Entry 6J76 (X-ray diffraction, 2.37 A resolution); this record covers chains A and B.

# Chain A (and B)
Name: Aldehyde dehydrogenase A
Source organism: Vibrio variabilis
Notes: EC 1.2.1.22; chain B of this document is another copy of the same molecule, construct and numbering; everything in this record applies to it too
UniProtKB: A0A090SK43 (A0A090SK43_9VIBR); numbering as in UniProt (aligned over 1-480)
Chain sequence (488 residues; numbered 1 to 488; the number before each row is that of its first residue):
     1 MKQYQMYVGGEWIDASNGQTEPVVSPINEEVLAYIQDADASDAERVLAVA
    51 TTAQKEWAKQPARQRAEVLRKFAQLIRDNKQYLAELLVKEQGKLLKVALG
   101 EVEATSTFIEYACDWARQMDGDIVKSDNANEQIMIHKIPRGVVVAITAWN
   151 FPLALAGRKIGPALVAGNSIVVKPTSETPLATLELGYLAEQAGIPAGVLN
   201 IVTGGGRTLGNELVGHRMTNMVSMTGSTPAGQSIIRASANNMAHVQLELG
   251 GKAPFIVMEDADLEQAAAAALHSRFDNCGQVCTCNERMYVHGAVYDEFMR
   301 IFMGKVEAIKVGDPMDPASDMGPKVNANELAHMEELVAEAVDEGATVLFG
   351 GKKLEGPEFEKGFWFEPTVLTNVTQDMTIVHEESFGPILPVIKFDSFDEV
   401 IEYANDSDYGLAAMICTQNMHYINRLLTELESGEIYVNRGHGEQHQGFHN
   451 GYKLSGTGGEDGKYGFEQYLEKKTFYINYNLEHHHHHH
Unresolved in the structure: 1-2, 480-488 (chain B: 1, 479-488)
Differences from the reference sequence: expression tag (481-488)
Small-molecule neighbours: NADP (NAP; NADP nicotinamide-adenine-dinucleotide phosphate): Ile146, Thr147, Ala148, Trp149, Asn150, Leu155, Arg158, Lys173, Pro174, Thr175, Ser176, Gly204, Gly205, Gly206, Arg207, Gly210, Asn211, Met224, Thr225, Gly226, Ser227, Ala230, Ser233, Ile234, Glu248, Leu249, Gly250, Gly251, Cys282, Glu383, Phe385, Leu411, His449, Ser455
From the paper describing this entry:
  - catalytic residues: Glu248, Cys282
  - conformationally variable residues (side-chain flip): Glu248, Cys282
  - mutagenesis - E248A, E443A: abolished catalytic activity
  - binding site for NADP: Ile146, Thr147, Trp149, Lys173, Ser176, Gly206, Gly210, Val214, Met224, Ser227, Ser233, Ile234, Leu249, Glu383, His449
  - mutagenesis - S176A, S227A: decreased catalytic activity on NADP
  - mutagenesis - S176A, S227A: decreased binding to NADP
  - specificity-determining residues: Ser233 (proposed by the authors, not directly observed)
  - specificity-determining residues: Val97, Ala104, Ala154, Thr283, Gly442
  - mutagenesis - S233A, L249A: unchanged catalytic activity on NADP

# How chain A and chain B interact
Contacting residue pairs (120; chain A residue first):
  Asp122(A) - Lys463(B)  salt bridge
  Asp122(A) - Tyr464(B)  hydrogen bond
  Val124(A) - Gln446(B)
  Lys125(A) - Gln446(B)  hydrogen bond (backbone-side chain)
  Ser126(A) - Gln444(B)  hydrogen bond
  Ser126(A) - Gln446(B)
  Asp127(A) - Gln444(B)  hydrogen bond (backbone-side chain)
  Asp127(A) - Gln446(B)  hydrogen bond
  Asn128(A) - Gln444(B)  hydrogen bond
  Glu131(A) - Arg439(B)  salt bridge
  Glu131(A) - Gln444(B)  hydrogen bond
  Ile133(A) - Gln444(B)
  Ile133(A) - Gln446(B)
  His136(A) - Leu427(B)
  Lys137(A) - Tyr464(B)  hydrogen bond
  Ile138(A) - Leu427(B)  hydrophobic
  Ile138(A) - Tyr452(B)
  Gln232(A) - Ala239(B)  hydrogen bond (side chain-backbone)
  Gln232(A) - Met242(B)
  Ile235(A) - Ile235(B)
  Ile235(A) - Ser238(B)
  Ile235(A) - Ala239(B)
  Ile235(A) - Met242(B)  hydrophobic
  Arg236(A) - Ala239(B)
  Ser238(A) - Ile235(B)
  Ala239(A) - Gln232(B)  hydrogen bond (backbone-side chain)
  Ala239(A) - Ile235(B)
  Ala239(A) - Arg236(B)
  Asn240(A) - Leu454(B)
  Asn241(A) - Lys453(B)
  Asn241(A) - Leu454(B)
  Met242(A) - Gln232(B)
  Met242(A) - Ile235(B)  hydrophobic
  Met242(A) - Leu249(B)  hydrophobic
  Met242(A) - Lys453(B)
  Met242(A) - Leu454(B)  hydrophobic
  Met242(A) - Gly456(B)
  Met242(A) - Thr457(B)
  Leu249(A) - Met242(B)  hydrophobic
  Gln265(A) - Asn478(B)
  Asp408(A) - Arg217(B)  salt bridge
  Leu426(A) - Lys473(B)  hydrogen bond (backbone-side chain)
  Leu427(A) - His136(B)
  Leu427(A) - Ile138(B)  hydrophobic
  Leu427(A) - Lys473(B)  hydrogen bond (backbone-side chain)
  Leu427(A) - Phe475(B)  hydrophobic
  Leu430(A) - Lys473(B)  hydrogen bond (backbone-side chain)
  Ser432(A) - Lys473(B)
  Gly433(A) - Lys473(B)
  Gly433(A) - Thr474(B)  hydrogen bond (backbone-backbone)
  Glu434(A) - Thr474(B)
  Glu434(A) - Tyr476(B)
  Ile435(A) - Lys473(B)
  Ile435(A) - Thr474(B)  hydrogen bond (backbone-backbone)
  Ile435(A) - Phe475(B)
  Ile435(A) - Tyr476(B)  hydrogen bond (backbone-backbone)
  Tyr436(A) - Tyr476(B)
  Val437(A) - Tyr476(B)  hydrogen bond (backbone-backbone)
  Val437(A) - Asn478(B)  hydrogen bond (backbone-backbone)
  Asn438(A) - Asn478(B)  hydrogen bond (backbone-side chain)
  Arg439(A) - Glu131(B)  salt bridge
  Arg439(A) - Asn478(B)
  Glu443(A) - Tyr476(B)
  Gln444(A) - Ser126(B)  hydrogen bond
  Gln444(A) - Asp127(B)  hydrogen bond (side chain-backbone)
  Gln444(A) - Asn128(B)
  Gln444(A) - Glu131(B)  hydrogen bond
  Gln444(A) - Ile133(B)
  Gln444(A) - Tyr476(B)  hydrogen bond (backbone-side chain)
  Gln446(A) - Val124(B)
  Gln446(A) - Lys125(B)  hydrogen bond (side chain-backbone)
  Gln446(A) - Asp127(B)  hydrogen bond
  Gly447(A) - Tyr476(B)
  Phe448(A) - Lys472(B)
  Phe448(A) - Thr474(B)  hydrogen bond (backbone-side chain)
  Asn450(A) - Glu471(B)  hydrogen bond
  Asn450(A) - Lys472(B)  hydrogen bond (side chain-backbone)
  Tyr452(A) - Ile138(B)
  Tyr452(A) - Glu471(B)
  Tyr452(A) - Lys472(B)  hydrogen bond (side chain-backbone)
  Tyr452(A) - Lys473(B)
  Lys453(A) - Met242(B)
  Leu454(A) - Asn240(B)
  Leu454(A) - Asn241(B)
  Leu454(A) - Met242(B)  hydrophobic
  Gly456(A) - Met242(B)
  Tyr464(A) - Asp122(B)  hydrogen bond
  Tyr464(A) - Lys137(B)
  Tyr464(A) - Lys472(B)
  Glu471(A) - Asn450(B)  hydrogen bond
  Glu471(A) - Tyr452(B)
  Lys472(A) - Phe448(B)
  Lys472(A) - Asn450(B)  hydrogen bond (backbone-side chain)
  Lys472(A) - Tyr452(B)  hydrogen bond (backbone-side chain)
  Lys472(A) - Tyr464(B)
  Lys473(A) - Leu426(B)  hydrogen bond (side chain-backbone)
  Lys473(A) - Leu427(B)  hydrogen bond (side chain-backbone)
  Lys473(A) - Leu430(B)  hydrogen bond (side chain-backbone)
  Lys473(A) - Ser432(B)
  Lys473(A) - Gly433(B)
  Lys473(A) - Ile435(B)
  Lys473(A) - Tyr452(B)
  Thr474(A) - Gly433(B)  hydrogen bond (backbone-backbone)
  Thr474(A) - Glu434(B)
  Thr474(A) - Ile435(B)  hydrogen bond (backbone-backbone)
  Thr474(A) - Phe448(B)  hydrogen bond (side chain-backbone)
  Phe475(A) - Leu426(B)  hydrophobic
  Phe475(A) - Leu427(B)
  Phe475(A) - Ile435(B)
  Tyr476(A) - Glu434(B)
  Tyr476(A) - Ile435(B)  hydrogen bond (backbone-backbone)
  Tyr476(A) - Tyr436(B)
  Tyr476(A) - Val437(B)  hydrogen bond (backbone-backbone)
  Tyr476(A) - Arg439(B)
  Tyr476(A) - Glu443(B)
  Tyr476(A) - Gln444(B)  hydrogen bond (side chain-backbone)
  Tyr476(A) - Gly447(B)
  Asn478(A) - Val437(B)  hydrogen bond (backbone-backbone)
  Asn478(A) - Asn438(B)  hydrogen bond (side chain-backbone)
  Asn478(A) - Arg439(B)
Interface residues without a listed pair, chain A (59 interface residues in all): Ile135, Thr228, Ala243, His244, Thr428, Gly442, Lys463, Ile477
Interface residues without a listed pair, chain B (57 interface residues in all): Ile135, Thr228, Thr428, Gly442, Ile477

# Summary
59 residues of chain A and 57 residues of chain B are in contact, with 44 hydrogen bonds and 4 salt bridges.
Polar contacts include Asp122(A)-Lys463(B), Glu131(A)-Arg439(B) and Asp408(A)-Arg217(B). Bound to chain A:
NADP. The paper reports catalytic residues Glu248(A) and Cys282(A); E248A and E443A of chain A abolish
catalytic activity; 6 substitutions were tested in all.
Chain A and chain B are both Aldehyde dehydrogenase A (Vibrio variabilis); the structure, Structure of
3,6-anhydro-L-galactose Dehydrogenase in Complex with NAP, was determined by X-ray diffraction (same
publication as 6J75).
